PDB entry 8IZH | X-ray diffraction, 2.30 A resolution | chain A

# Chain A
Molecule: Cationic trypsin
From: Bos taurus
Notes: EC 3.4.21.4
Reference sequence: P00760 (TRY1_BOVIN); the construct lacks a stretch of the UniProt sequence and is renumbered around it, so the offset changes along the chain: 16-34 = UniProt 24-42; 37-67 = UniProt 43-73; 69-125 = UniProt 74-130; 127-130 = UniProt 131-134; 6 more segments
Amino-acid sequence (223 residues; each row starts with the number of its first residue; note: 10 numbers in that range are skipped by the numbering (no residue carries them; nothing is unmodelled there)):
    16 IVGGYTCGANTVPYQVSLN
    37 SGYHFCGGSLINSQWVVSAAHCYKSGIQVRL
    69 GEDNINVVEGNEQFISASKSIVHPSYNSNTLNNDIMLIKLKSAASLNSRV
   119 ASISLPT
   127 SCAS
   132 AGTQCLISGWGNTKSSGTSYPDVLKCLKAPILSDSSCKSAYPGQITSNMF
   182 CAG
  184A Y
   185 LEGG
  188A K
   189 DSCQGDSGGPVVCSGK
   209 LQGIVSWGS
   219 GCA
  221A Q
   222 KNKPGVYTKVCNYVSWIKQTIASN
Disulfide bonds: Cys22-Cys157, Cys42-Cys58, Cys128-Cys232, Cys136-Cys201, Cys168-Cys182, Cys191-Cys220
Ion coordination: Ca2+: Glu70, Asn72, Val75, Glu80
Ligand contacts:
  - aminoguanidine (AGU), molecule 1: Val17, Thr144, Lys145, Ser146, Ser147
  - aminoguanidine (AGU), molecule 2: His40, Ile73, Asn74, Trp141, Tyr151, Pro152, Asp153
  - aminoguanidine (AGU), molecule 3: Thr125, Ser127, Cys128
  - aminoguanidine (AGU), molecule 4: Asp189, Ser190, Cys191, Gln192, Ser195, Val213, Ser214, Trp215, Gly216, Gly219, Cys220
Swiss-Prot annotation at these positions:
  - active site (Charge relay system): His57, Asp102, Ser195
  - binding site (Ca(2+)): Glu70, Asn72, Val75, Glu80
  - binding site (substrate): Asp189, Ser190, Gln192, Gly193, Ser195

# In short
Bound to chain A: 4 copies of aminoguanidine. Glu70, Asn72, Val75 and Glu80 coordinate Ca2+. From UniProt: 3
active-site residues, 4 Ca2+-binding residues and 5 substrate-binding residues.
Chain A is Cationic trypsin (Bos taurus); the structure, Crystal structure of trypsin-aminoguanidine complex
at 2.30 Angstroms resolution, was determined by X-ray diffraction together with 8IYV, 8IZI and 8IZK from the
same study.
